PDB entry 5W8X | X-ray diffraction, 1.98 A resolution | chain A

[Chain A]
Protein: Lipid-A-disaccharide synthase
Organism: Escherichia coli BL21(DE3)
Notes: EC 2.4.1.182
Reference sequence: A0A140NAT1 (A0A140NAT1_ECOBD); numbering as in UniProt (aligned over 1-382)
Amino-acid sequence (382 residues; row label = number of the first residue in the row):
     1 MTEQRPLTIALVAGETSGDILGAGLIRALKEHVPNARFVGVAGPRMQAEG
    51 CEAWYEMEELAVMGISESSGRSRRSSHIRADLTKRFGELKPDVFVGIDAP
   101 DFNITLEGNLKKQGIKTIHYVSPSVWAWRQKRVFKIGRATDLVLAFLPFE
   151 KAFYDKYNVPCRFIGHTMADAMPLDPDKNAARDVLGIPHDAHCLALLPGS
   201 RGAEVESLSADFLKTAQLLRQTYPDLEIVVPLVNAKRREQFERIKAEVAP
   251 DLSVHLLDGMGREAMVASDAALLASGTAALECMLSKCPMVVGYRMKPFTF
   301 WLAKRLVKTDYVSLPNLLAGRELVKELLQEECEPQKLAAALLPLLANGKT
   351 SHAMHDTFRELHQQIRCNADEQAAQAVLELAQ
Disordered / not traced: 1-4, 61-71, 382
Sequence notes: engineered mutation S66 (Val in A0A140NAT1), S68 (Val in A0A140NAT1), S69 (Leu in A0A140NAT1), S72 (Leu in A0A140NAT1), S75 (Leu in A0A140NAT1), S76 (Leu in A0A140NAT1), S207 (Met in A0A140NAT1)
Ligand contacts: UDP (uridine-5'-diphosphate): L197, P198, G199, S200, R201, P231, L232, V233, G261, M265, T277, A278, E281
From the paper describing this entry:
  - binding site for UDP: L197, P198, G199, S200, R201, P231, V233, G261, T277, E281
  - catalytic residues: R201 (proposed by the authors, not directly observed)
  - catalytic residues: D98 (citing earlier work)
  - mutagenesis - V66S/V68S/L69S, L72S/L75S/L76S, L72S/L75S, L72S/L76S, L75S/L76S, R201A: decreased catalytic activity
  - mutagenesis - V66S/V68S/L69S/L72S/L75S/L76S, R201A: abolished growth
  - mutagenesis - V66S/V68S/L69S/L72S/L75S/L76S: increased expression
  - mutagenesis - M46S/V66S/V68S/L69S/L72S/L75S/L76S, V66S/V68S/L69S/L72S/L75S/L76S/M295S: decreased stability

[In short]
Bound to chain A: UDP. From the paper: catalytic residues R201 and D98; V66S/V68S/L69S, L72S/L75S/L76S and
L72S/L75S, among others, reduce catalytic activity; 9 substitutions were tested in all.
Chain A is Lipid-A-disaccharide synthase (Escherichia coli BL21(DE3)); the structure, Lipid A Disaccharide
Synthase (LpxB)-7 solubilizing mutations-Bound to UDP, was determined by X-ray diffraction together with 5W8N
from the same study.
